8SMF - chains B and A of the 4 polymer chains in the assembly; structure by X-ray diffraction, 1.75 A resolution.

# Chain B (and A)
Protein: Gp34.65
Notes: chain A of this document is another copy of the same molecule, construct and numbering; everything in this record applies to it too
Reference sequence: B6V311 (B6V311_BPSP1); residue numbers follow UniProt; this construct covers 1-89
Sequence (90 residues; numbered 0 to 89; the number before each row is that of its first residue; numbering starts at 0):
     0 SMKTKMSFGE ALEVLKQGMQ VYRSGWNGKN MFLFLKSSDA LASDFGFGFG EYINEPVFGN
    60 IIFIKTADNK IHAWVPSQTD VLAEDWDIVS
Unresolved in the structure: 0-4, 89 (chain A: 0-3, 50-54, 89)
Differences from the reference sequence: expression tag (0)
UniProt features mapped onto this chain:
  - binding site (3'cADPR): Trp-25, Asn-26, Trp-73, Asp-79
  - binding site (Mg(2+)): Ser-42
Ligand contacts: OJC ((2R,3R,3aS,5S,6R,7S,8R,11R,13S,15aR)-2-(6-amino-9H-purin-9-yl)-3,6,7,11,13-pentahydroxyoctahydro-2H,5H,11H,13H-5,8-epoxy-11lambda~5~,13lambda~5~-furo[2,3-g][1,3,5,9,2,4]tetraoxadiphosphacyclotetradecine-11,13-dione): Trp-25, Asn-26, Gly-27, Met-30, Ile-63, Thr-65, Asp-67, His-71, Val-74, Ser-76, Asp-79
From the paper describing this entry:
  - binding site for OJC: Trp-25, Asn-26, Ile-63, Thr-65, Asp-67, His-71, Trp-73, Ser-76, Thr-78, Asp-79

# Interface between chain B and chain A
Residue-residue contacts - 17 pairs, chain B then chain A:
  Asn-26(B) with Asn-26(A); Gly-27(A); Met-30(A); Ala-66(A)
  Gly-27(B) with Asn-26(A)
  Ala-66(B) with Asn-26(A)
  His-71(B) with Thr-78(A), hydrogen bond
  Ala-72(B) with Gln-77(A)
  Val-74(B) with Val-74(A), hydrophobic; Pro-75(A); Ser-76(A); Gln-77(A)
  Pro-75(B) with Val-74(A)
  Ser-76(B) with Val-74(A)
  Gln-77(B) with Ala-72(A); Val-74(A)
  Thr-78(B) with His-71(A), hydrogen bond
Also at the interface, not in a pair above, chain B (11 interface residues in all): Met-30

# In short
The chain B/chain A interface involves 11 residues from each chain; the contacts include 2 hydrogen bonds. The
hydrogen-bonded pair is His-71(B)/Thr-78(A). Ligands of chain B: compound OJC. From UniProt: 4 residues
binding 3'cADPR and Mg2+-binding residue Ser-42(B) on chain B. The paper reports a binding site for OJC at
Trp-25(B), Asn-26(B) and Ile-63(B) among others.
Chain B and chain A are both Gp34.65; the structure, Structure of SPO1 phage Tad2 in complex with 1''-3'
gcADPR, was determined by X-ray diffraction (same publication as 8SMD, 8SME and 8SMG).
